5TSJ - chains A and D of the 28 polymer chains in the assembly; structure by electron microscopy, 8.70 A resolution (very low resolution: no residue pairs are listed; an interface is given only as per-side residue counts).

[Chain A]
Protein: V-type ATP synthase alpha chain
Source organism: Thermus thermophilus (strain HB8 / ATCC 27634 / DSM 579)
Notes: EC 3.6.3.14
Reference sequence: Q56403 (VATA_THET8); residue numbers follow UniProt; this construct covers 1-577
Sequence (577 residues; numbered 1 to 577; the number before each row is that of its first residue):
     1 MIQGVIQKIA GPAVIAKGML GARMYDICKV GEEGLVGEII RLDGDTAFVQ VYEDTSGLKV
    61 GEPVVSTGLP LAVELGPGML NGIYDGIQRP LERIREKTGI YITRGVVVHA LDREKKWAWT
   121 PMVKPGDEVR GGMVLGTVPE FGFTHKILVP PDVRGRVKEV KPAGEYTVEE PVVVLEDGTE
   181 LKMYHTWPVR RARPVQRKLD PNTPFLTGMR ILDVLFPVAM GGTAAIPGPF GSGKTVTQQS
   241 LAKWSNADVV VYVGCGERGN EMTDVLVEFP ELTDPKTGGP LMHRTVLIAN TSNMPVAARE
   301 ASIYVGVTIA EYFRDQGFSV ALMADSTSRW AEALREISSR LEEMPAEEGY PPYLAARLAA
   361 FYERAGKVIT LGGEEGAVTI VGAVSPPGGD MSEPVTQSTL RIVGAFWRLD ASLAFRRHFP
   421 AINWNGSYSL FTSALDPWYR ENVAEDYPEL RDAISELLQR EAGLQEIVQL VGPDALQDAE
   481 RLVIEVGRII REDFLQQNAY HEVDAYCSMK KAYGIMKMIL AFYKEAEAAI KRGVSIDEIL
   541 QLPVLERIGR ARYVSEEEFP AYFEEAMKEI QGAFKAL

[Chain D]
Protein: V-type ATP synthase beta chain
Source organism: Thermus thermophilus (strain HB8 / ATCC 27634 / DSM 579)
Reference sequence: Q72J73 (VATB_THET2); residue numbers follow UniProt; this construct covers 7-463
Sequence (457 residues; numbered 7 to 463; the number before each row is that of its first residue):
     7 EYTGITYISG PLLFVENAKD LAYGAIVDIK DGTGRVRGGQ VIEVSEEYAV IQVFEETTGL
    67 DLATTSVSLV EDVARLGVSK EMLGRRFNGI GKPIDGLPPI TPEKRLPITG LPLNPVARRK
   127 PEQFIQTGIS TIDVMNTLVR GQKLPIFSGS GLPANEIAAQ IARQATVRPD LSGEGEKEEP
   187 FAVVFAAMGI TQRELSYFIQ EFERTGALSR SVLFLNKADD PTIERILTPR MALTVAEYLA
   247 FEHDYHVLVI LTDMTNYCEA LREIGAAREE IPGRRGYPGY MYTDLATIYE RAGVVEGKKG
   307 SVTQIPILSM PDDDRTHPIP DLTGYITEGQ IQLSRELHRK GIYPPIDPLP SLSRLMNNGV
   367 GKGKTREDHK QVSDQLYSAY ANGVDIRKLV AIIGEDALTE NDRRYLQFAD AFERFFINQG
   427 QQNRSIEESL QIAWALLSML PQGELKRISK DHIGKYY

[Chain A / chain D interface]
At this resolution (9 A) residue pairs are not listed: 13 residues of chain A and 11 of chain D lie at the interface.

[In short]
13 residues of chain A face 11 of chain D across their interface.
Chain A is V-type ATP synthase alpha chain and chain D is V-type ATP synthase beta chain, both from Thermus
thermophilus (strain HB8 / ATCC 27634 / DSM 579); the structure, Thermus thermophilus V/A-ATPase bound to VH
dAbs, was determined by electron microscopy.
